Entry 8XOU (electron microscopy, 5.58 A resolution (low resolution: residue-level contacts below are approximate; hydrogen-bond / salt-bridge calls are withheld)); this record covers chains G0 and C0 of the 42 polymer chains in the assembly.

# Chain G0 (and C0)
Molecule: Major capsid protein
From: Escherichia phage Lambda
Notes: chain C0 of this document is another copy of the same molecule, construct and numbering; everything in this record applies to it too
Reference sequence: P03713 (CAPSD_LAMBD); residue numbers follow UniProt; this construct covers 1-341
Chain sequence (341 residues; each row starts with the number of its first residue):
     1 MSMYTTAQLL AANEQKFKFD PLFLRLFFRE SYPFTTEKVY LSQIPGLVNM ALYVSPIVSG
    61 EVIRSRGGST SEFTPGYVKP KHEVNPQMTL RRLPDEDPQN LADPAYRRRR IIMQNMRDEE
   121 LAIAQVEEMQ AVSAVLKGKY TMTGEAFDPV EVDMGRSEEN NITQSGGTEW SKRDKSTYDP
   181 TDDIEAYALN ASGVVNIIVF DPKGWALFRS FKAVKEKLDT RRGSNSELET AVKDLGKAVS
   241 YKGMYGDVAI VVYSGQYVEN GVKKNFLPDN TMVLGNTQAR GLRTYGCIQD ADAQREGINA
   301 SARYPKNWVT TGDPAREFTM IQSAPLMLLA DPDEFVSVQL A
Unresolved in the structure: 1-6

# Chain G0 / chain C0 interface
Contacting residue pairs (35):
  Arg29(G0) with Arg91(C0)
  Glu30(G0) with Arg91(C0)
  Ser31(G0) with Arg91(C0); Arg92(C0)
  Tyr32(G0) with Arg92(C0)
  Pro33(G0) with Arg92(C0)
  Gln43(G0) with Met88(C0); Thr89(C0)
  Leu47(G0) with Val258(C0)
  Asn49(G0) with Asn260(C0)
  Met50(G0) with Leu121(C0); Ala122(C0); Gln125(C0)
  Ala51(G0) with Gln125(C0)
  Tyr53(G0) with Val78(C0); Thr143(C0)
  Val54(G0) with Tyr77(C0); Lys79(C0)
  Ser55(G0) with Lys79(C0)
  Pro56(G0) with Tyr77(C0)
  Ile57(G0) with Lys79(C0)
  Val58(G0) with Lys79(C0)
  Ser59(G0) with Lys79(C0); Lys81(C0)
  Gly60(G0) with Lys81(C0)
  Glu61(G0) with Lys81(C0)
  Ile63(G0) with His82(C0); Glu83(C0)
  Arg64(G0) with Glu83(C0)
  Ser192(G0) with Gln256(C0); Lys263(C0)
  Gly193(G0) with Gln256(C0)
  Val194(G0) with Ser254(C0)
  Asp219(G0) with Arg221(C0)
  Asn276(G0) with Lys237(C0)
Also at the interface, not in a pair above, chain G0 (32 interface residues in all): Phe34, Pro45, Leu52, Val62, Asp247, Gln278
Also at the interface, not in a pair above, chain C0 (30 interface residues in all): Pro80, Asp118, Met142, Ala146, Gly236, Lys242, Gln289, Phe318, Met320

# Overview
Chain G0 and chain C0 form an interface of 32 and 30 residues respectively.
Both chains are Major capsid protein (Escherichia phage Lambda). Entry 8XOU (Prohead portal vertex of
bacteriophage lambda) was determined by electron microscopy, deposited together with 8XOT, 8XOW, 8XPM and
8XQB.
